PDB entry 7E8E | electron microscopy, 3.90 A resolution | chains C and H of the 12 polymer chains in the assembly

[Chain C]
Molecule: Potassium voltage-gated channel subfamily D member 2
Source organism: Homo sapiens
UniProt: Q9NZV8 (KCND2_HUMAN); numbering as in UniProt (aligned over 2-495)
Chain sequence (494 residues; numbered 2 to 495; the number before each row is that of its first residue):
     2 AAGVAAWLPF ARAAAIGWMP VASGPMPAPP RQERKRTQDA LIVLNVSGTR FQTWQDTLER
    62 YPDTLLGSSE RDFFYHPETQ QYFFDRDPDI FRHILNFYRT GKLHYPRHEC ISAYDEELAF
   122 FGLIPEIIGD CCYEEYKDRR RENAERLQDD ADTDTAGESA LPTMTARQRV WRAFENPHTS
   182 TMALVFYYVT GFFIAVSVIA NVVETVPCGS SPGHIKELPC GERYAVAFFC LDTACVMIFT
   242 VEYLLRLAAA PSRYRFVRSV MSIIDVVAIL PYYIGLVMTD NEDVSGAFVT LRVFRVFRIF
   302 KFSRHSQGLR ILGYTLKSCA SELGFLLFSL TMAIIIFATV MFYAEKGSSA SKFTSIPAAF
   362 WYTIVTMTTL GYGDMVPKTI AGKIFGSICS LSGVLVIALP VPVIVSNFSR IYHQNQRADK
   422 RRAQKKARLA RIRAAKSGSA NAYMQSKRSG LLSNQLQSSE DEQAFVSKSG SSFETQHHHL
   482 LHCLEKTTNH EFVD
Unresolved in the structure: 158-166, 220-223, 451-471
Construct notes: conflict S450 (Asn in Q9NZV8)
Swiss-Prot annotation at these positions:
  - region: A2 to M20 (Interaction with KCNIP1, KCNIP2, and other family members), E71 to D90 (Interaction with KCNIP1), Q308 to A321 (S4-S5 linker), F474 to T489 (Required for dendritic targeting)
  - motif: T370 to D375 (Selectivity filter)
  - binding site (Zn(2+)): H105, C111, C132, C133
  - binding site (K(+)): T370, L371, G372, Y373
  - modified residue: T38 (Phosphothreonine), S438 (Phosphoserine)
  - natural variant: V404 (V404M: Found in a family with atypical autism and severe epilepsy)
  - mutagenesis: G309 (G309A: Increases peak current amplitude and causes a negative shift in the voltage-dependence of activation), R311 (R311A: No effect on peak current amplitude, but causes a positive shift in the voltage-dependence of activation. May increase the affinity for the closed-inactivated state of the channel), I312 (I312A: Increases peak current amplitude and causes a positive shift in the voltage-dependence of activation), L313 (L313A: Causes a positive shift in the voltage-dependence of activation. May decrease the affinity for the closed-inactivated state of the channel), G314 (G314A: Loss of channel activity), Y315 (Y315A: Increases peak current amplitude but has a minor effect on the voltage-dependence of activation), T316 (T316A: Increases peak current amplitude and causes a positive shift in the voltage-dependence of activation), L317 (L317A: Increases peak current amplitude and causes a positive shift in the voltage-dependence of activation), K318 (K318A: Increases peak current amplitude and causes a positive shift in the voltage-dependence of activation), S319 (S319A: May impair protein folding), C320 (C320A: Increases peak current amplitude and causes a positive shift in the voltage-dependence of activation ...), S322 (S322A: Increases peak current amplitude and causes a positive shift in the voltage-dependence of activation. May increase the affinity for the closed-inactivated state of the channel), 16 further mutagenesis entries in UniProt

[Chain H]
Molecule: Kv channel-interacting protein 1
Source organism: Homo sapiens
UniProt: Q9NZI2 (KCIP1_HUMAN); residues 37-216 here correspond to UniProt positions 48-227 (UniProt number = residue number + 11)
Chain sequence (180 residues; row label = number of the first residue in the row):
    37 EGLEQLEAQT NFTKRELQVL YRGFKNECPS GVVNEDTFKQ IYAQFFPHGD ASTYAHYLFN
    97 AFDTTQTGSV KFEDFVTALS ILLRGTVHEK LRWTFNLYDI NKDGYINKEE MMDIVKAIYD
   157 MMGKYTYPVL KEDTPRQHVD VFFQKMDKNK DGIVTLDEFL ESCQEDDNIM RSLQLFQNVM
Unresolved in the structure: 187-190
Swiss-Prot annotation at these positions:
  - region: D203 to M216 (Interaction with KCND2)
  - binding site (Ca(2+)): D135, N137, D139, Y141, E146, D183, N185, D187, E194

[Interface between chain C and chain H]
Contacting residue pairs - 49 pairs, chain C then chain H:
  A2(C) - Q80(H)  hydrogen bond (backbone-backbone)
  A2(C) - F81(H)
  G4(C) - Q80(H)
  V5(C) - E63(H)
  V5(C) - I77(H)  hydrophobic
  V5(C) - Q80(H)
  V5(C) - F81(H)  hydrophobic
  A7(C) - G59(H)
  W8(C) - G59(H)  hydrogen bond (side chain-backbone)
  W8(C) - F60(H)
  W8(C) - I77(H)  hydrophobic
  W8(C) - F81(H)
  L9(C) - F81(H)  hydrophobic
  F11(C) - F74(H)  hydrophobic
  F11(C) - F111(H)  hydrophobic
  A12(C) - F81(H)  hydrophobic
  R13(C) - F212(H)
  R13(C) - V215(H)
  R13(C) - M216(H)
  A14(C) - L118(H)  hydrophobic
  A14(C) - L119(H)  hydrophobic
  A15(C) - Y78(H)  hydrophobic
  A15(C) - Y90(H)
  A15(C) - L94(H)  hydrophobic
  A16(C) - F212(H)  hydrophobic
  I17(C) - L118(H)
  I17(C) - L209(H)  hydrophobic
  G18(C) - Y90(H)
  G18(C) - Y134(H)  hydrogen bond (backbone-side chain)
  W19(C) - Y78(H)
  W19(C) - Y90(H)
  M20(C) - S208(H)
  P21(C) - Y134(H)
  P21(C) - F195(H)  hydrophobic
  P21(C) - I205(H)  hydrophobic
  V22(C) - H174(H)  hydrogen bond (backbone-side chain)
  P26(C) - R207(H)  hydrogen bond (backbone-side chain)
  M27(C) - N204(H)
  M27(C) - R207(H)  hydrogen bond (backbone-side chain)
  M27(C) - S208(H)
  A29(C) - L211(H)  hydrophobic
  P30(C) - L211(H)
  K36(C) - E52(H)
  K36(C) - N214(H)  hydrogen bond (side chain-backbone)
  K36(C) - V215(H)
  K36(C) - M216(H)
  T38(C) - V55(H)
  Q39(C) - R51(H)  hydrogen bond
  W55(C) - R58(H)
Other interface residues (no listed pair), chain C (29 interface residues in all): P10, Q33, R100
Other interface residues (no listed pair), chain H (39 interface residues in all): L56, N62, F98, L115, R120, K126, T130, L133, I154

[Summary]
29 residues of chain C and 39 residues of chain H are in contact, with 8 hydrogen bonds. Polar contacts
include W8(C)-G59(H), G18(C)-Y134(H) and V22(C)-H174(H).
Chain C is Potassium voltage-gated channel subfamily D member 2 and chain H is Kv channel-interacting protein
1, both from Homo sapiens; the structure, CryoEM structure of human Kv4.2-DPP6S-KChIP1 complex, transmembrane
and intracellular region, was determined by electron microscopy together with 7E83, 7E84 and 7F3F from the
same study.
